Entry 7KXD (X-ray diffraction, 1.62 A resolution); this record covers chain A.

[Chain A]
Name: Nuclear receptor ROR-gamma, Nuclear receptor coactivator 1 peptide chimera
From: Homo sapiens
Notes: EC 2.3.1.48
UniProtKB: chimeric construct of P51449, Q15788: residues 265-508 from P51449 (RORG_HUMAN) positions 265-508 (same numbers); residues 515-528 from Q15788 positions 683-696 (UniProt number = residue number + 168)
Chain sequence (285 residues; row label = number of the first residue in the row):
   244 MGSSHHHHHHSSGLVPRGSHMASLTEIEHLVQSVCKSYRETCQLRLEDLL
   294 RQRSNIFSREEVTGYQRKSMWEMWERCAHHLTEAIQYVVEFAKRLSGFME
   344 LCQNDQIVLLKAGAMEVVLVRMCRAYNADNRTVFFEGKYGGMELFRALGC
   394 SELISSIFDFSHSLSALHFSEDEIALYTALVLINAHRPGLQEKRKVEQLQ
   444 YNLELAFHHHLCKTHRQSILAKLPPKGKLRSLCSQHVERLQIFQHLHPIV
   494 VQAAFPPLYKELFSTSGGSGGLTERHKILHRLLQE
Not modelled in the structure: 244-263, 508-519
Differences from the reference sequence: expression tag (244-264); linker (509-514)
Swiss-Prot annotation at these positions:
  - motif: L501 to F506 (AF-2), L522 to L526 (LXXLL motif 4)
Small-molecule neighbours: Z7G ({3,5-dichloro-4-[4-methoxy-3-(propan-2-yl)phenoxy]phenyl}methanol): W317, C320, H323, L324, M358, L362, M365, V376, F377, F378, F388, L391, C393, L396, I397, I400, F401, H479, Y502

[In short]
Ligands of chain A: compound Z7G.
Chain A is Nuclear receptor ROR-gamma, Nuclear receptor coactivator 1 peptide chimera (Homo sapiens); the
structure, Crystal structure of rar-related orphan receptor C (nhis-rorgt(244-487)-L6-SRC1(678-692)) in
complex with {3,5-dichloro-4-[4-methoxy-3-(propan-2-yl)phenoxy]phenyl}methanol, was determined by X-ray
diffraction (same publication as 7KXE and 7KXF).
